Entry 9MR7 (electron microscopy, 3.56 A resolution); this record covers chains C and I of the 12 polymer chains in the assembly.

== Chain C ==
Protein: Pertussis toxin subunit 3
From: Bordetella pertussis
Reference sequence: P04979 (TOX3_BORPE); residues 1-199 here correspond to UniProt positions 29-227 (UniProt number = residue number + 28)
Amino-acid sequence (199 residues; row label = number of the first residue in the row):
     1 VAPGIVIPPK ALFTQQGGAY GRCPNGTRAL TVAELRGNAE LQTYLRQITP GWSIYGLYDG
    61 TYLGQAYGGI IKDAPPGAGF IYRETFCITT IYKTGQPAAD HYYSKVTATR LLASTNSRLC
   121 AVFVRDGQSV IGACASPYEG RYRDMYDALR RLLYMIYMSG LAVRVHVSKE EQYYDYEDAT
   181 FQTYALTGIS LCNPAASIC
Disordered / not traced: 1-2
Disulfides: C23-C87, C120-C134, C192-C199

== Chain I ==
Protein: hu11E6 Fab light chain
From: Mus musculus
Notes: antibody fragment or engineered binder
Amino-acid sequence (214 residues; row label = number of the first residue in the row):
     1 DIVMTQSPSS LSASVGDRVT ISCRASQDID NYLSWFQQKP GGTVKLLIYY TSRLHSGVPS
    61 RFSGSGSGTD YTLTISSLQP EDIATYFCQQ GNTFPWTFGG GTKLEIKRTV AAPSVFIFPP
   121 SDEQLKSGTA SVVCLLNNFY PREAKVQWKV DNALQSGNSQ ESVTEQDSKD STYSLSSTLT
   181 LSKADYEKHK VYACEVTHQG LSSPVTKSFN RGEC
Disordered / not traced: 1-2, 108-214
Disulfides: C23-C88

== Chain C / chain I interface ==
Contacting residue pairs (14; chain C residue first):
  R36(C) - D30(I)  salt bridge
  R36(C) - Y32(I)  hydrogen bond
  R36(C) - F94(I)
  Q42(C) - T93(I)
  Q42(C) - F94(I)
  R46(C) - T93(I)
  R46(C) - F94(I)
  G68(C) - Q27(I)
  I70(C) - D28(I)
  I71(C) - D30(I)
  K72(C) - D28(I)  salt bridge
  K72(C) - D30(I)
  D73(C) - D30(I)  hydrogen bond (backbone-side chain)
  D73(C) - Y32(I)
Interface residues without a listed pair, chain C (12 interface residues in all): G37, N38, A39, Y67
Interface residues without a listed pair, chain I (7 interface residues in all): N92

== In short ==
12 residues of chain C face 7 of chain I across their interface, with 2 hydrogen bonds and 2 salt bridges.
Polar contacts include R36(C)-D30(I), K72(C)-D28(I) and R36(C)-Y32(I).
Chain C is Pertussis toxin subunit 3 (Bordetella pertussis) and chain I is hu11E6 Fab light chain (Mus
musculus); the structure, Genetiocally detoxified pertussis toxin in complex with hu1B7 Fab and hu11E6 Fab,
was determined by electron microscopy.
